PDB entry 8ZJT | electron microscopy, 3.20 A resolution | chains G and J of the 10 polymer chains in the assembly

# Chain G
Name: Histone H2A type 1-B/E
Source organism: Homo sapiens
Reference sequence: P04908 (H2A1B_HUMAN); residue numbers follow UniProt; this construct covers 1-130
Sequence (132 residues; row label = number of the first residue in the row; numbers below 1 keep their minus sign (Gly-1 is residue -1)):
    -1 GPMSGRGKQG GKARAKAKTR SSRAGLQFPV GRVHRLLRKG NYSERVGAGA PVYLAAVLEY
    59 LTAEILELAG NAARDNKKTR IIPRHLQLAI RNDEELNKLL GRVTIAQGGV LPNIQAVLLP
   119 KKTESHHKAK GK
Unresolved in the structure: -1 to 11, 25, 120-130
Construct notes: expression tag (-1 to 0)
Curated features (UniProtKB/Swiss-Prot):
  - modified residue: Ser2 (N-acetylserine), Arg4 (Citrulline), Lys6 (N6-(2-hydroxyisobutyryl)lysine), Lys10 (N6-(2-hydroxyisobutyryl)lysine), Lys14 (N6-(beta-hydroxybutyryl)lysine), Lys37 (N6-(2-hydroxyisobutyryl)lysine), Lys75 (N6-(2-hydroxyisobutyryl)lysine), Lys76 (N6-(2-hydroxyisobutyryl)lysine), Lys96 (N6-(2-hydroxyisobutyryl)lysine), Gln105 (N5-methylglutamine), Lys119 (N6-(2-hydroxyisobutyryl)lysine), Lys120 (N6-crotonyllysine), Thr121 (Phosphothreonine), Lys126 (N6-crotonyllysine)
  - cross-link (Glycyl lysine isopeptide (Lys-Gly)): Lys14 (interchain with G-Cter in ubiquitin), Lys16 (interchain with G-Cter in ubiquitin), Lys120 (interchain with G-Cter in ubiquitin)
  - mutagenesis: Ser2 (S2A: Blocks the inhibition of transcription by RPS6KA5/MSK1)

# Chain J
Molecule: 147-nt DNA strand
Source organism: synthetic construct
Sequence (147 nucleotides; each row starts with the number of its first residue):
     1 ATCCTCTTCC GATCTGCTTA CCCAAGCGGC ATGACCGTGA ACCACCTCAC CAACCCACGC
    61 GTTACTATGC CCAGTCGGCT CTATTCATCG AAGGGATCAT GCTTGCACCC TAACCAAGAT
   121 CGGAAGAGCG TCGTGTAACG TGTGGAT
Unresolved in the structure: 1-7, 147

# Chain G / chain J interface
Contacting residue pairs (14):
  Arg12(G) with DC45(J), base contact; DC46(J), sugar contact
  Ala13(G) with DC46(J), phosphate contact
  Ala15(G) with DC45(J), phosphate contact; DC46(J), phosphate contact
  Lys16(G) with DC45(J), phosphate contact; DC46(J), phosphate contact
  Thr17(G) with DC45(J), phosphate contact
  Arg18(G) with DC45(J), salt bridge to the phosphate
  Arg21(G) with DC46(J), salt bridge to the phosphate
  Gly29(G) with DA44(J), phosphate contact; DC45(J), phosphate contact
  Arg33(G) with DA44(J), salt bridge to the phosphate
  Arg43(G) with DA53(J), sugar contact
Interface residues without a listed pair, chain G (14 interface residues in all): Ser19, Arg30, Glu42, Arg78
Interface residues without a listed pair, chain J (7 interface residues in all): DG33, DC43, DT47

# Summary
14 residues of chain G and 7 residues of chain J are in contact; the contacts include 3 salt bridges. Among
the polar pairs are Arg18(G)-DC45(J), Arg21(G)-DC46(J) and Arg33(G)-DA44(J). UniProt lists one mutagenesis
site on chain G.
Here chain G is Histone H2A type 1-B/E (Homo sapiens) and chain J is a 147-nt DNA strand (synthetic
construct). Entry 8ZJT (Structure of free nucleosome) was determined by electron microscopy (same publication
as 8ZJR).
